2QL5 - chains B and D of the 7 polymer chains in the assembly; structure by X-ray diffraction, 2.34 A resolution.

[Chain B]
Name: Caspase-7
Organism: Homo sapiens
Notes: EC 3.4.22.60; fragment: P10 subunit
UniProtKB: P55210 (CASP7_HUMAN); numbering as in UniProt (aligned over 207-303)
Sequence (97 residues; row label = number of the first residue in the row):
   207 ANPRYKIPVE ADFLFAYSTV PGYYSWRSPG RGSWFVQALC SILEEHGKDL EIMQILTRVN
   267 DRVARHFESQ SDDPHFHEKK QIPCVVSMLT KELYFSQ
Disordered / not traced: 207-211

[Chain D]
Name: Caspase-7
Organism: Homo sapiens
Notes: EC 3.4.22.60; fragment: P10 subunit
UniProtKB: P55210 (CASP7_HUMAN); residues 507-603 here correspond to UniProt positions 207-303 (UniProt number = residue number - 300)
Sequence (97 residues; each row starts with the number of its first residue):
   507 ANPRYKIPVE ADFLFAYSTV PGYYSWRSPG RGSWFVQALC SILEEHGKDL EIMQILTRVN
   567 DRVARHFESQ SDDPHFHEKK QIPCVVSMLT KELYFSQ
Disordered / not traced: 507-511

[How chain B and chain D interact]
Contacting residue pairs - 56 pairs, chain B then chain D:
  Lys212(B) with Ala570(D); Glu584(D), hydrogen bond (side chain-backbone); Lys586(D), hydrogen bond (backbone-side chain)
  Pro214(B) with Ala570(D); Lys586(D); Gln587(D); Ile588(D), hydrophobic
  Glu216(B) with Tyr529(D), hydrogen bond; Ile588(D)
  Ala217(B) with Ile588(D), hydrophobic
  Val226(B) with Met594(D), hydrophobic
  Tyr229(B) with Glu516(D), hydrogen bond
  Met259(B) with Met559(D), hydrophobic
  Gln260(B) with Glu598(D), hydrogen bond
  Thr263(B) with Leu595(D); Thr596(D); Lys597(D)
  Asn266(B) with Ser593(D); Met594(D); Leu595(D), hydrogen bond (side chain-backbone)
  Asp267(B) with Thr596(D); Lys597(D), salt bridge
  Ala270(B) with Lys512(D); Pro514(D), hydrophobic
  Arg271(B) with Lys597(D)
  Glu274(B) with Lys512(D)
  Glu284(B) with Lys512(D), hydrogen bond (backbone-side chain)
  Lys286(B) with Lys512(D)
  Gln287(B) with Pro514(D)
  Ile288(B) with Pro514(D), hydrophobic; Glu516(D); Ala517(D), hydrophobic; Met594(D); Thr596(D)
  Pro289(B) with Met594(D)
  Cys290(B) with Val592(D), hydrophobic; Ser593(D)
  Val291(B) with Val591(D); Val592(D); Ser593(D), hydrogen bond (backbone-backbone)
  Val292(B) with Cys590(D), hydrophobic; Val591(D)
  Ser293(B) with Asn566(D); Val591(D), hydrogen bond (backbone-backbone)
  Met294(B) with Val526(D), hydrophobic; Asn566(D); Ile588(D); Pro589(D); Cys590(D), hydrophobic
  Leu295(B) with Thr563(D); Asn566(D), hydrogen bond (backbone-side chain)
  Thr296(B) with Thr563(D); Asp567(D)
  Lys297(B) with Thr563(D); Asp567(D), salt bridge
  Glu298(B) with Gln560(D), hydrogen bond
Interface residues without a listed pair, chain B (30 interface residues in all): Ile213, Val215
Interface residues without a listed pair, chain D (30 interface residues in all): Ile513, Val515, Arg571, Glu574

[In short]
The chain B/chain D interface involves 30 residues from each chain; the contacts include 11 hydrogen bonds and
2 salt bridges. Polar pairs include Asp267(B)-Lys597(D), Lys297(B)-Asp567(D) and Lys212(B)-Glu584(D).
Chain B and chain D are both Caspase-7 (Homo sapiens); the structure, Crystal Structure of caspase-7 with
inhibitor AC-DMQD-CHO, was determined by X-ray diffraction, deposited together with 2QL7, 2QL9, 2QLB, 2QLF and
2QLJ.
